Entry 1NH2 (X-ray diffraction, 1.90 A resolution); this record covers chains A and D of the 6 polymer chains in the assembly.

[Chain A]
Molecule: Transcription initiation factor TFIID
Organism: Saccharomyces cerevisiae
Notes: fragment: c-terminal 180 residues
Reference sequence: P13393 (TBP_YEAST); residues 61-240 here correspond to UniProt positions 60-239 (UniProt number = residue number - 1)
Chain sequence (180 residues; row label = number of the first residue in the row):
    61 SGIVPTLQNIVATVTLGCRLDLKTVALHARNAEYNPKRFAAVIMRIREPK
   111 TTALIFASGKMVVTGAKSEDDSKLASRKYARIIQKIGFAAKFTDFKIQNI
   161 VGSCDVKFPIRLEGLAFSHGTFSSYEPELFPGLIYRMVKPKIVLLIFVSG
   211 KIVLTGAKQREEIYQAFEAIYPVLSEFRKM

[Chain D]
Molecule: Transcription initiation factor IIA small chain
Organism: Saccharomyces cerevisiae
Reference sequence: P32773 (TOA1_YEAST); residues 2-122 here = UniProt positions 2-122
Chain sequence (121 residues; row label = number of the first residue in the row):
     2 AVPGYYELYRRSTIGNSLVDALDTLISDGRIEASLAMRVLETFDKVVAET
    52 LKDNTQSKLTVKGNLDTYGFCDDVWTFIVKNCQVTVEDSHRDASQNGSGD
   102 SQSVISVDKLRIVACNSKKSE
Not modelled in the structure: 2-4, 90-102, 122

[How chain A and chain D interact]
Residue-residue contacts (19):
  Lys83(A) - Asp73(D)  salt bridge
  Ala86(A) - Cys72(D)  hydrophobic
  Leu87(A) - Cys72(D)  hydrophobic
  Arg90(A) - Thr68(D)
  Asn91(A) - Asp67(D)
  Asn91(A) - Thr68(D)
  Asn91(A) - Tyr69(D)  hydrogen bond (backbone-backbone)
  Ala92(A) - Tyr69(D)
  Ala92(A) - Gly70(D)
  Ala92(A) - Phe71(D)  hydrogen bond (backbone-backbone)
  Glu93(A) - Tyr69(D)
  Glu93(A) - Phe71(D)
  Glu93(A) - Trp76(D)
  Tyr94(A) - Phe71(D)  hydrogen bond (backbone-backbone)
  Tyr94(A) - Cys72(D)
  Asn95(A) - Phe71(D)
  Arg105(A) - Tyr69(D)  hydrogen bond
  Arg107(A) - Leu66(D)  hydrogen bond (side chain-backbone)
  Arg107(A) - Asp67(D)  hydrogen bond (side chain-backbone)

[Overview]
Chain A and chain D form an interface of 11 and 9 residues respectively; the contacts include 6 hydrogen bonds
and 1 salt bridge. Among the polar pairs are Lys83(A)-Asp73(D), Arg105(A)-Tyr69(D) and Arg107(A)-Leu66(D).
Chain A is Transcription initiation factor TFIID and chain D is Transcription initiation factor IIA small
chain, both from Saccharomyces cerevisiae; the structure, Crystal structure of a yeast TFIIA/TBP/DNA complex,
was determined by X-ray diffraction together with 1NVP from the same study.
